PDB entry 6HMD | X-ray diffraction, 1.00 A resolution | chain A

# Chain A
Protein: Casein kinase II subunit alpha'
Source organism: Homo sapiens
Notes: EC 2.7.11.1
UniProt: P19784 (CSK22_HUMAN); residues 1-350 here = UniProt positions 1-350
Chain sequence (365 residues; row label = number of the first residue in the row; numbers below 1 keep their minus sign (His-14 is residue -14)):
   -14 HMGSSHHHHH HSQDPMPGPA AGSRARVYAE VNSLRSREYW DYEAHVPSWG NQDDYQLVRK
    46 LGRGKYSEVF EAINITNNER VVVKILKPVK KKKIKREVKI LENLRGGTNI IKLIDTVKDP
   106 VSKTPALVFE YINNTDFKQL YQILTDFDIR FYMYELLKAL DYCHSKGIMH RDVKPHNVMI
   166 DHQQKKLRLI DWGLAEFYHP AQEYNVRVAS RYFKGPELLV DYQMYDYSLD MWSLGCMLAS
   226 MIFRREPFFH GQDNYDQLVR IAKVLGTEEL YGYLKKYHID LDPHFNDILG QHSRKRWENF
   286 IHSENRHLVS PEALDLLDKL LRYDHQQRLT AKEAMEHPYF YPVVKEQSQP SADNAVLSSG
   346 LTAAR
Not modelled in the structure: -14 to 6, 335-350
Differences from the reference sequence: expression tag (-14 to 0); engineered mutation Ser336 (Cys in P19784)
Ligand contacts: GDW (5-[2-(diethylamino)ethyl]-7,8-dihydro-6H-indeno[1,2-b]indole-9,10-dione): Leu46, Ser52, Val54, Val67, Lys69, Ile96, Phe114, Glu115, Tyr116, Ile117, Asn119, His161, Met164, Ile175, Asp176

# Summary
Bound to chain A: compound GDW.
Chain A is Casein kinase II subunit alpha' (Homo sapiens); the structure, STRUCTURE OF PROTEIN KINASE CK2
CATALYTIC SUBUNIT (ISOFORM CK2ALPHA'; CSNK2A2 gene product) IN COMPLEX WITH THE ..., was determined by X-ray
diffraction together with 6HBN, 6HMB, 6HMC, 6HME and 6HMQ from the same study.
